8WTE - chains H and I of the 5 polymer chains in the assembly; structure by X-ray diffraction, 2.17 A resolution.

Chain H:
Molecule: MHC class I antigen (Fragment)
Organism: Homo sapiens
Chain sequence (275 residues; numbered 1 to 275; the number before each row is that of its first residue):
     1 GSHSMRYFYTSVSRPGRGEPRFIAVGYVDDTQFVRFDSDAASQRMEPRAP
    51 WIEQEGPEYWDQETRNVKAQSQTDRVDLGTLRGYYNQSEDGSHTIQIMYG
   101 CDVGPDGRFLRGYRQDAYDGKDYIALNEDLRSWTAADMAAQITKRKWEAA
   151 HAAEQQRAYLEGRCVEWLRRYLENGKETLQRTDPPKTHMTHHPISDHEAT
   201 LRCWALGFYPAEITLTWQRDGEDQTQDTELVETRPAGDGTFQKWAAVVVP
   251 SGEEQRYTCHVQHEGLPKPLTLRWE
Not modelled in the structure: 275
Disulfide bonds: Cys-101/Cys-164, Cys-203/Cys-259

Chain I:
Molecule: Beta-2-microglobulin
Organism: Homo sapiens
Reference sequence: P61769 (B2MG_HUMAN); residues 1-99 here correspond to UniProt positions 21-119 (UniProt number = residue number + 20)
Chain sequence (99 residues; row label = number of the first residue in the row):
     1 IQRTPKIQVYSRHPAENGKSNFLNCYVSGFHPSDIEVDLLKNGERIEKVE
    51 HSDLSFSKDWSFYLLYYTEFTPTEKDEYACRVNHVTLSQPKIVKWDRDM
Disulfide bonds: Cys-25/Cys-80

Chain H / chain I interface:
Contacting residue pairs - 57 pairs, chain H then chain I:
  Phe-8(H) with Ser-55(I); Phe-56(I)
  Tyr-9(H) with Phe-56(I)
  Thr-10(H) with Leu-54(I); Phe-56(I); Phe-62(I)
  Val-12(H) with Ser-33(I)
  Ile-23(H) with Leu-54(I), hydrophobic
  Val-25(H) with Asp-53(I); Leu-54(I); Ser-55(I)
  Tyr-27(H) with Ser-55(I); Tyr-63(I), hydrogen bond
  Gln-32(H) with Asp-53(I), hydrogen bond
  Arg-35(H) with Asp-53(I), salt bridge
  Arg-48(H) with Asp-53(I), salt bridge
  Gln-96(H) with His-31(I), hydrogen bond; Phe-56(I); Trp-60(I), hydrogen bond (side chain-backbone); Phe-62(I)
  Ile-97(H) with Phe-56(I)
  Gln-115(H) with Trp-60(I)
  Asp-116(H) with Trp-60(I)
  Ala-117(H) with Trp-60(I), hydrophobic
  Asp-119(H) with Ile-1(I); His-31(I)
  Gly-120(H) with Arg-3(I); His-31(I); Trp-60(I)
  Lys-121(H) with Ile-1(I)
  Asp-122(H) with Trp-60(I), hydrogen bond
  Thr-190(H) with Met-99(I), hydrogen bond (side chain-backbone)
  His-192(H) with Asp-98(I), hydrogen bond (side chain-backbone); Met-99(I), hydrogen bond (side chain-backbone)
  Arg-202(H) with Met-99(I), hydrogen bond (side chain-backbone)
  Trp-204(H) with Met-99(I), hydrogen bond (side chain-backbone)
  Val-231(H) with Gln-8(I)
  Glu-232(H) with Lys-6(I), salt bridge; Gln-8(I), hydrogen bond (backbone-side chain); Tyr-26(I); Ser-28(I), hydrogen bond
  Thr-233(H) with Tyr-26(I)
  Arg-234(H) with Gln-8(I), hydrogen bond; Tyr-10(I); Tyr-26(I); Met-99(I)
  Pro-235(H) with Tyr-10(I), hydrogen bond (backbone-side chain); Tyr-26(I)
  Ala-236(H) with Arg-12(I), hydrogen bond (backbone-side chain); Asn-24(I), hydrogen bond (backbone-side chain)
  Gly-237(H) with Arg-12(I), hydrogen bond (backbone-side chain)
  Asp-238(H) with Arg-12(I); His-13(I), salt bridge
  Gln-242(H) with Tyr-10(I); Ser-11(I); Arg-12(I), hydrogen bond (side chain-backbone)
  Trp-244(H) with Met-99(I)
Also at the interface, not in a pair above, chain H (35 interface residues in all): Thr-94, Met-98
Also at the interface, not in a pair above, chain I (24 interface residues in all): Asp-59, Leu-65

Summary:
35 residues of chain H and 24 residues of chain I are in contact, with 18 hydrogen bonds and 4 salt bridges.
Polar contacts include Arg-35(H)/Asp-53(I), Arg-48(H)/Asp-53(I) and Glu-232(H)/Lys-6(I).
Chain H is MHC class I antigen (Fragment) and chain I is Beta-2-microglobulin, both from Homo sapiens; the
structure, Crystal structure of TCR in complex with HLA-A*11:01 bound to KRAS-G12V peptide (VVGAVGVGK), was
determined by X-ray diffraction (same publication as 8WUL).
